8WLH - chains Y and o of the 43 polymer chains in the assembly; structure by electron microscopy, 3.70 A resolution.

Chain Y:
Protein: Flagellar basal-body rod protein FlgC
Organism: Salmonella enterica subsp. enterica serovar Typhimurium str. LT2
UniProt: P0A1I7 (FLGC_SALTY); residues 1-134 here = UniProt positions 1-134
Sequence (134 residues; numbered 1 to 134; the number before each row is that of its first residue):
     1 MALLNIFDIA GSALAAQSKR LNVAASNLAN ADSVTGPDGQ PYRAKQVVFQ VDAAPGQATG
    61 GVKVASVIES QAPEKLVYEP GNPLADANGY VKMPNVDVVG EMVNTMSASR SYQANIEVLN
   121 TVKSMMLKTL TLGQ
Disordered / not traced: 1

Chain o:
Protein: Flagellar basal-body rod protein FlgF
Organism: Salmonella enterica subsp. enterica serovar Typhimurium str. LT2
UniProt: P16323 (FLGF_SALTY); numbering as in UniProt (aligned over 1-251)
Sequence (251 residues; numbered 1 to 251; the number before each row is that of its first residue):
     1 MDHAIYTAMG AASQTLNQQA VTASNLANAS TPGFRAQLNA LRAVPVDGLS LATRTLVTAS
    61 TPGADMTPGQ LDYTSRPLDV ALQQDGWLVV QAADGAEGYT RNGNIQVGPT GQLTIQGHPV
   121 IGEGGPITVP EGSEITIAAD GTISALNPGD PPNTVAPVGR LKLVKAEGNE VQRSDDGLFR
   181 LTAEAQAERG AVLAADPSIR IMSGVLEGSN VKPVEAMTDM IANARRFEMQ MKVITSVDEN
   241 EGRANQLLSM S
Disordered / not traced: 251

Interface between chain Y and chain o:
Contacting residue pairs (70; chain Y residue first):
  Leu14(Y) - Leu247(o)  hydrophobic
  Ser18(Y) - Asp2(o)  hydrogen bond
  Lys19(Y) - Leu51(o)
  Leu21(Y) - Ala4(o)  hydrophobic
  Leu21(Y) - Ser236(o)
  Leu21(Y) - Val237(o)  hydrophobic
  Leu21(Y) - Asn240(o)
  Asn22(Y) - Asp2(o)
  Asn22(Y) - Ala4(o)
  Asn22(Y) - Thr53(o)
  Asn22(Y) - Arg54(o)
  Val23(Y) - Thr53(o)
  Ala25(Y) - Val233(o)  hydrophobic
  Ser26(Y) - Thr53(o)  hydrogen bond (side chain-backbone)
  Ser26(Y) - Arg54(o)
  Ser26(Y) - Thr55(o)
  Leu28(Y) - Met229(o)  hydrophobic
  Leu28(Y) - Gln230(o)
  Leu28(Y) - Val233(o)  hydrophobic
  Ala29(Y) - Ala11(o)  hydrophobic
  Ala29(Y) - Arg226(o)
  Ala29(Y) - Gln230(o)
  Asn30(Y) - Ala43(o)
  Asn30(Y) - Thr55(o)
  Asn30(Y) - Leu56(o)  hydrogen bond (side chain-backbone)
  Asn30(Y) - Val57(o)
  Asp32(Y) - Arg226(o)  salt bridge
  Ser33(Y) - Leu41(o)
  Val34(Y) - Ala40(o)  hydrophobic
  Val34(Y) - Leu41(o)  hydrogen bond (backbone-backbone)
  Thr35(Y) - Arg42(o)
  Thr35(Y) - Ala43(o)  hydrogen bond (backbone-backbone)
  Gly36(Y) - Arg42(o)
  Gly36(Y) - Ala43(o)
  Pro37(Y) - Ala43(o)
  Pro37(Y) - Pro45(o)
  Tyr42(Y) - Ala43(o)  hydrophobic
  Lys45(Y) - Ala52(o)
  Lys45(Y) - Thr53(o)
  Lys45(Y) - Thr55(o)  hydrogen bond
  Val64(Y) - Leu51(o)  hydrophobic
  Ser66(Y) - Leu51(o)
  Val67(Y) - Leu51(o)  hydrophobic
  Val67(Y) - Thr53(o)
  Val98(Y) - Met229(o)  hydrophobic
  Met102(Y) - Met229(o)  hydrophobic
  Met102(Y) - Lys232(o)
  Thr105(Y) - Lys232(o)
  Thr105(Y) - Ser236(o)
  Met106(Y) - Lys232(o)
  Ser109(Y) - Ser236(o)  hydrogen bond
  Ser109(Y) - Asn240(o)  hydrogen bond
  Arg110(Y) - Glu239(o)  salt bridge
  Tyr112(Y) - Asn240(o)
  Tyr112(Y) - Ala244(o)  hydrophobic
  Gln113(Y) - Glu239(o)  hydrogen bond
  Gln113(Y) - Asn240(o)  hydrogen bond
  Gln113(Y) - Arg243(o)  hydrogen bond
  Ile116(Y) - Arg243(o)
  Ile116(Y) - Ala244(o)  hydrophobic
  Ile116(Y) - Leu247(o)
  Glu117(Y) - Arg243(o)  salt bridge
  Leu119(Y) - Leu247(o)  hydrophobic
  Asn120(Y) - Gln246(o)
  Asn120(Y) - Leu247(o)
  Lys123(Y) - Gln246(o)
  Lys123(Y) - Leu247(o)  hydrogen bond (side chain-backbone)
  Lys123(Y) - Ser249(o)  hydrogen bond (side chain-backbone)
  Lys123(Y) - Met250(o)
  Leu127(Y) - Met250(o)  hydrophobic
Interface residues without a listed pair, chain Y (37 interface residues in all): Ala65
Interface residues without a listed pair, chain o (32 interface residues in all): Thr7, Leu248

In short:
Chain Y and chain o form an interface of 37 and 32 residues respectively; the contacts include 13 hydrogen
bonds and 3 salt bridges. Polar pairs include Asp32(Y)-Arg226(o), Arg110(Y)-Glu239(o) and Glu117(Y)-Arg243(o).
Chain Y is Flagellar basal-body rod protein FlgC and chain o is Flagellar basal-body rod protein FlgF, both
from Salmonella enterica subsp. enterica serovar Typhimurium str. LT2; the structure, Cryo-EM structure of the
proximal rod-export apparatus and FlgF within the motor-hook complex in the CCW ..., was determined by
electron microscopy, deposited together with 8WHT, 8WIW, 8WK3, 8WK4, 8WKI, 8WKK and 11 further entries.
